4DI6 - chains A and F of the 6 polymer chains in the assembly; structure by X-ray diffraction, 2.40 A resolution.

# Chain A (and F)
Molecule: Nucleoside diphosphate kinase
Source organism: Borrelia burgdorferi
Notes: EC 2.7.4.6; fragment: nucleoside-diphosphate kinase; chain F of this document is another copy of the same molecule, construct and numbering; everything in this record applies to it too
UniProtKB: O51419 (NDK_BORBU); residues 3-169 here correspond to UniProt positions 1-167 (UniProt number = residue number - 2)
Sequence (190 residues; each row starts with the number of its first residue; numbers below 1 keep their minus sign (Met-20 is residue -20)):
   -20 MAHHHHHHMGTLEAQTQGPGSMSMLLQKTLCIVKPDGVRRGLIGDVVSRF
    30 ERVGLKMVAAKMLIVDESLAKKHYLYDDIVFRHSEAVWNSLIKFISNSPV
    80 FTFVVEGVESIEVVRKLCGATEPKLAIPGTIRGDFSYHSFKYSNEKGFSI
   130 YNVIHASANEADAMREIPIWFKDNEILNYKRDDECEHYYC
Not modelled in the structure: -20 to 0 (chain F: -20 to 1)
Cystine bridges: Cys164-Cys169
Differences from the reference sequence: expression tag (-20 to 2)
Swiss-Prot annotation at these positions:
  - active site: His134 (Pros-phosphohistidine intermediate)
  - binding site (ATP): Lys13, Arg94, Thr100, Arg111, Asn131

# How chain A and chain F interact
Pairs across the interface (53; chain A residue first):
  Ser2(A) - Tyr121(F)
  Ser2(A) - Glu124(F)  hydrogen bond
  Leu4(A) - Lys120(F)
  Leu4(A) - Tyr121(F)  hydrophobic
  Leu4(A) - Glu124(F)
  Arg31(A) - Arg19(F)  hydrogen bond (backbone-side chain)
  Arg31(A) - Asp113(F)  salt bridge
  Arg31(A) - Phe114(F)
  Val32(A) - Gly112(F)
  Val32(A) - Asp113(F)
  Val32(A) - Phe114(F)
  Val32(A) - Ser115(F)
  Val32(A) - Tyr116(F)
  Gly33(A) - Tyr116(F)
  Leu34(A) - Tyr116(F)  hydrophobic
  Gly86(A) - Tyr116(F)
  Val87(A) - Tyr116(F)  hydrogen bond (backbone-side chain)
  Val87(A) - Ser118(F)
  Val87(A) - Tyr121(F)  hydrophobic
  Glu88(A) - Lys103(F)  salt bridge
  Glu88(A) - Ser118(F)  hydrogen bond
  Glu88(A) - Lys120(F)
  Glu91(A) - Lys103(F)  salt bridge
  Val92(A) - Tyr116(F)  hydrophobic
  Lys95(A) - Pro102(F)  hydrogen bond (side chain-backbone)
  Lys95(A) - Lys103(F)  hydrogen bond (side chain-backbone)
  Lys95(A) - Ala105(F)  hydrogen bond (side chain-backbone)
  Lys95(A) - Pro107(F)
  Leu96(A) - Pro107(F)  hydrophobic
  Leu96(A) - Gly112(F)
  Gly108(A) - Pro107(F)
  Thr109(A) - Pro107(F)
  Asp162(A) - Arg19(F)  salt bridge
  Cys164(A) - Tyr130(F)
  Glu165(A) - Asp15(F)
  Glu165(A) - Arg18(F)  salt bridge
  Glu165(A) - Arg19(F)
  Glu165(A) - His117(F)
  Glu165(A) - Tyr130(F)
  His166(A) - Arg19(F)
  His166(A) - Tyr116(F)
  His166(A) - His117(F)  hydrogen bond (backbone-side chain)
  His166(A) - Tyr121(F)
  Tyr167(A) - Tyr116(F)
  Tyr167(A) - Tyr121(F)  hydrogen bond (backbone-side chain)
  Tyr168(A) - His117(F)
  Tyr168(A) - Tyr121(F)  hydrophobic
  Tyr168(A) - Ser122(F)
  Tyr168(A) - Lys125(F)
  Tyr168(A) - Phe127(F)  hydrophobic
  Tyr168(A) - Ser128(F)  hydrogen bond (side chain-backbone)
  Tyr168(A) - Ile129(F)
  Tyr168(A) - Tyr130(F)  hydrophobic
Also at the interface, not in a pair above, chain A (24 interface residues in all): Leu5, Pro107, Cys169
Also at the interface, not in a pair above, chain F (26 interface residues in all): Arg28, Leu104, Gly108

# In short
24 residues of chain A and 26 residues of chain F are in contact, with 10 hydrogen bonds and 5 salt bridges.
Polar contacts include Arg31(A)-Asp113(F), Glu88(A)-Lys103(F) and Glu91(A)-Lys103(F). From UniProt:
active-site residue His134(A) and 5 ATP-binding residues on chain A.
Chain A and chain F are both Nucleoside diphosphate kinase (Borrelia burgdorferi); the structure, crystal
structure of nucleoside-diphosphate kinase from Borrelia burgdorferi, was determined by X-ray diffraction,
deposited together with 4DZ6.
